Entry 5FRR (X-ray diffraction, 5.80 A resolution (low resolution: residue-level contacts below are approximate; hydrogen-bond / salt-bridge calls are withheld)); this record covers chain A.

# Chain A
Name: Sister chromatid cohesion protein PDS5
Organism: Saccharomyces cerevisiae
Reference sequence: Q04264 (PDS5_YEAST); numbering as in UniProt (aligned over 1-701)
Amino-acid sequence (703 residues; numbered -1 to 701; the number before each row is that of its first residue; numbers below 1 keep their minus sign (Gly-1 is residue -1)):
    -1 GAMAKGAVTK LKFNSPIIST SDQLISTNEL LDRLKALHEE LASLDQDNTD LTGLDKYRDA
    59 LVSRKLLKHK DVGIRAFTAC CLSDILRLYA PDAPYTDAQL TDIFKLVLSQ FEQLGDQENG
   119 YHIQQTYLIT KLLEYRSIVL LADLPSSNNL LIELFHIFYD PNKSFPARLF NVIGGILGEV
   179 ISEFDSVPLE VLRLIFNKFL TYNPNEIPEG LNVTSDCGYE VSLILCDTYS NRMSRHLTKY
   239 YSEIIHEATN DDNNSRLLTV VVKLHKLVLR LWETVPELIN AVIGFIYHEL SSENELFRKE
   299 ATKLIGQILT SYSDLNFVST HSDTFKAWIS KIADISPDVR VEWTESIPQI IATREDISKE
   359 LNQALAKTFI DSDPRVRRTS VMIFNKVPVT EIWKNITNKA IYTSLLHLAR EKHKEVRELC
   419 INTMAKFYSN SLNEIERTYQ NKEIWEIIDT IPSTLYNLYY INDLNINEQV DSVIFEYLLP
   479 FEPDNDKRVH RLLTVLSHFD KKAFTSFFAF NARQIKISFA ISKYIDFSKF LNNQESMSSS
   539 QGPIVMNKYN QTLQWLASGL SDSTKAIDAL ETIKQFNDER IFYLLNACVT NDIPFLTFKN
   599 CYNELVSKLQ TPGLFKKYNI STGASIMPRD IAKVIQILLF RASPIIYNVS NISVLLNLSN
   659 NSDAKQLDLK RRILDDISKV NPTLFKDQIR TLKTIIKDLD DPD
Disordered / not traced: -1 to 2, 611-622, 692-701
Differences from the reference sequence: expression tag (-1 to 0)
From the paper describing this entry:
  - mutagenesis - Y458A, Y458E: abolished growth

# Summary
The paper reports that Y458A and Y458E abolish growth.
Chain A is Sister chromatid cohesion protein PDS5 (Saccharomyces cerevisiae); the structure, Structure of the
Pds5-Scc1 complex and implications for cohesin function, was determined by X-ray diffraction (same publication
as 5FRP and 5FRS).
